6GOS - chains A and 2 of the 5 polymer chains in the assembly; structure by X-ray diffraction, 2.10 A resolution.

[Chain A]
Protein: Bacteriocin microcin B17
Source organism: Escherichia coli str. K-12 substr. MG1655
UniProtKB: P05834 (MCBA_ECOLX); aligned to UniProt positions 1-60 over residues 1-60 (the alignment contains insertions or deletions, so no single offset holds)
Amino-acid sequence (68 residues; each row starts with the number of its first residue; numbers below 1 keep their minus sign (Met-7 is residue -7)):
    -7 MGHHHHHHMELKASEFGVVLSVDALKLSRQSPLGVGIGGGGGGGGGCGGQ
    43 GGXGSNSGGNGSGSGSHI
Disordered / not traced: -7 to 3, 23-38, 41-48, 50-54, 60
Modified residues: Cys39 (2-[2-(aminomethyl)-1,3-oxazol-4-yl]-1,3-thiazole-4-carboxylic acid; OTZ); F75 (2-(aminomethyl)-1,3-thiazole-4-carboxylic acid) at position 45; Ser47, Ser49 (2-[2-(aminomethyl)-1,3-thiazol-4-yl]-1,3-oxazole-4-carboxylic acid; TOZ); Ser54, Ser56 (2-(aminomethyl)-1,3-oxazole-4-carboxylic acid; F6N)
Differences from the reference sequence: initiating methionine (-7); expression tag (-6 to 0); modified residue (39, 39, 39, 45, 45, 47, 47, 47, 49, 49, 49, 54, 54, 56, 56)
Residues lining bound ligands: FMN (flavin mononucleotide): Ser56, Gly57, Ser58

[Chain 2]
Protein: Microcin B17-processing protein McbB
Source organism: Escherichia coli str. K-12 substr. MG1655
UniProtKB: P23184 (MCBB_ECOLX); residue numbers follow UniProt; this construct covers 1-295
Amino-acid sequence (295 residues; each row starts with the number of its first residue):
     1 MVLPDIKKGKDMINILPFEIISRNTKTLLITYISSVDITHEGMKKVLESL
    51 RSKQGIISEYLLDKLLDESLIDKDKGKEFLITTGVINKTKTSPLWVNSVI
   101 ISDVPHLFSNAREQWKCDGVFVSHIIDIKDNNINVSDSTLIWLHLENYHS
   151 DIVKRIYSKFESNPGVAFIQSYYLKESFRIDGVYSPDLGTPCHFCHIERW
   201 LSREEKSFRRNEMSWANLLQLLKKYQMTLPALALGESERGFSYHLIKRRL
   251 QELTGTSLVKSHVDNFMSSVSADLITCILCKEPVIHWQACSCLER
Disordered / not traced: 1-11, 295
Ion coordination: Zn2+: Cys192, Cys195, Cys290, Cys292
What the authors report for this chain:
  - conformationally variable residues (order/disorder transition): Glu204 to Glu212

[Chain A / chain 2 interface]
Residue-residue contacts (15):
  Val11(A) with Met213(2)
  Leu12(A) with Glu212(2); Met213(2); Ser214(2); Asn217(2), hydrogen bond (backbone-side chain); Leu221(2), hydrophobic
  Ser13(A) with Met213(2); Ser214(2); Trp215(2)
  Val14(A) with Met213(2), hydrogen bond (backbone-backbone); Trp215(2), hydrogen bond (backbone-side chain)
  Asp15(A) with Lys175(2), salt bridge; Trp215(2)
  Lys18(A) with Glu176(2), salt bridge; Ile275(2)
Other interface residues (no listed pair), chain 2 (10 interface residues in all): Leu218
From the paper, about this interface:
  - pairs named by the authors: Asp15(A)-Lys175(2) (salt bridge), Lys18(A)-Glu176(2) (salt bridge)
  - interface residues, chain A: Leu12(A)

[Overview]
6 residues of chain A face 10 of chain 2 across their interface; the contacts include 3 hydrogen bonds and 2
salt bridges. Polar contacts include Asp15(A)-Lys175(2), Lys18(A)-Glu176(2) and Leu12(A)-Asn217(2). The
authors report salt bridges between Asp15(A) and Lys175(2) and Lys18(A) and Glu176(2). The paper reports the
interface residue Leu12(A); conformational variability at Glu204(2).
Chain A is Bacteriocin microcin B17 and chain 2 is Microcin B17-processing protein McbB, both from Escherichia
coli str. K-12 substr. MG1655; the structure, E. coli Microcin synthetase McbBCD complex with pro-MccB17
bound, was determined by X-ray diffraction together with 6GRG, 6GRH and 6GRI from the same study.
